Entry 5Z05 (X-ray diffraction, 1.49 A resolution); this record covers chain A.

# Chain A
Molecule: Chitinase-3-like protein 1
Source organism: Bubalus bubalis
Reference sequence: Q7YS85 (CH3L1_BUBBU); aligned to UniProt positions 22-381 over residues 1-361 (the alignment contains insertions or deletions, so no single offset holds)
Sequence (361 residues; each row starts with the number of its first residue; note: 1 number in that range is skipped by the numbering (no residue carries it; nothing is unmodelled there)):
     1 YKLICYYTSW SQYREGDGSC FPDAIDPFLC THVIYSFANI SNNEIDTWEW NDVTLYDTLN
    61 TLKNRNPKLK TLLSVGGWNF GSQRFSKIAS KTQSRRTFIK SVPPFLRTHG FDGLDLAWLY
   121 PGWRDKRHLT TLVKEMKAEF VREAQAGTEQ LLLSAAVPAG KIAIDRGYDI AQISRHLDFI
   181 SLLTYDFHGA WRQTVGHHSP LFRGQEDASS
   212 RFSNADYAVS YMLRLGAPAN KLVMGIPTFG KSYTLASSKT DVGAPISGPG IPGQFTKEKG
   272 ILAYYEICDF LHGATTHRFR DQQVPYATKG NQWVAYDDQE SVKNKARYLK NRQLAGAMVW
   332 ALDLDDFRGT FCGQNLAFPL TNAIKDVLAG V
Disulfide bonds: Cys5-Cys30, Cys279-Cys343
Covalent attachments: N-acetylglucosamine (NAG) linked to Asn39
Small-molecule neighbours: acetone (ACN): Phe37, Trp78, Leu119, Leu183, Tyr185, Trp331
Curated features (UniProtKB/Swiss-Prot):
  - binding site (chitin): Glu49, Trp50, Gly76 to Asn79, Tyr120, Leu183 to Asp186
  - glycosylation: Asn39 (N-linked (GlcNAc...) asparagine)

# Overview
Bound to chain A: acetone. N-acetylglucosamine is covalently linked to Asn39. From UniProt: 11 chitin-binding
residues.
Chain A is Chitinase-3-like protein 1 (Bubalus bubalis); the structure, Crystal structure of signalling
protein from buffalo (SPB-40) with an acetone induced conformation of Trp78 at ..., was determined by X-ray
diffraction (same publication as 5Z3S and 5Z4W).
